PDB entry 8CMY | electron microscopy, 3.79 A resolution | chains J and P of the 16 polymer chains in the assembly

# Chain J (and P)
Molecule: Ribulose bisphosphate carboxylase small chain
Notes: EC 4.1.1.39; chain P of this document is another copy of the same molecule, construct and numbering; everything in this record applies to it too
Reference sequence: A0A182AM64 (A0A182AM64_9CYAN); residue numbers follow UniProt; this construct covers 1-113
Sequence (113 residues; numbered 1 to 113; the number before each row is that of its first residue):
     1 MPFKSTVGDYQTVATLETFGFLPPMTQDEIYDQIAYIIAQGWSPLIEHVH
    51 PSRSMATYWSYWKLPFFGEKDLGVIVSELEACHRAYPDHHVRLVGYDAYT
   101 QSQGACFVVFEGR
Not modelled in the structure: 1-5

# Chain J / chain P interface
Residue-residue contacts (7):
  Thr-6(J) / Trp-62(P)
  Val-7(J) / Lys-63(P)
  Gly-8(J) / Lys-63(P)
  Asp-9(J) / Tyr-61(P)
  Asp-9(J) / Trp-62(P)
  Asp-9(J) / Lys-63(P)
  Asp-9(J) / Tyr-86(P)  hydrogen bond
Also at the interface, not in a pair above, chain J (5 interface residues in all): Gln-11

# In short
5 residues of chain J face 4 of chain P across their interface; the contacts include 1 hydrogen bond. The
hydrogen-bonded pair is Asp-9(J)/Tyr-86(P).
Both chains are Ribulose bisphosphate carboxylase small chain. Entry 8CMY (Structure of the Cyanobium sp. PCC
7001) was determined by electron microscopy together with 7YYO from the same study.
